6RE9 - chains U and Z of the 31 polymer chains in the assembly; structure by electron microscopy, 3.90 A resolution.

== Chain U ==
Molecule: ATP synthase subunit alpha
Source organism: Polytomella sp. Pringsheim 198.80
Reference sequence: A0ZW40 (A0ZW40_9CHLO); numbering as in UniProt (aligned over 1-562)
Chain sequence (562 residues; row label = number of the first residue in the row):
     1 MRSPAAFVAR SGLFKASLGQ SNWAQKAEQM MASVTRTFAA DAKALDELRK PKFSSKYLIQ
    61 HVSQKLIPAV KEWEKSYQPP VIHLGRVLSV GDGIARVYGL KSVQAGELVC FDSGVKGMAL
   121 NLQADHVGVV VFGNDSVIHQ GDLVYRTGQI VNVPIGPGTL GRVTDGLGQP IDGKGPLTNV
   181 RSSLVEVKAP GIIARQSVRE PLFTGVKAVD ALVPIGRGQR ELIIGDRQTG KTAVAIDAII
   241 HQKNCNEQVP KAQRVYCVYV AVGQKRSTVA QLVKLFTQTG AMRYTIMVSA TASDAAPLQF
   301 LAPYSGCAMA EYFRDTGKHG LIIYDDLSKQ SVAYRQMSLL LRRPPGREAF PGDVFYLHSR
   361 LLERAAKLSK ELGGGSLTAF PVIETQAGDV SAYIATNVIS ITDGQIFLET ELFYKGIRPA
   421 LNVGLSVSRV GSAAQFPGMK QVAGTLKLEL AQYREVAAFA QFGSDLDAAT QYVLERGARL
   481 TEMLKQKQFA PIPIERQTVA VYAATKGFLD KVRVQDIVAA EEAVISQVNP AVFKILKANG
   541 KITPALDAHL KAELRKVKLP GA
Unresolved in the structure: 1-39
Construct notes: conflict Arg266 (Lys in A0ZW40)
Bound ions: Mg2+: Thr232 (together with ATP)
Small-molecule neighbours: ATP (adenosine-5'-triphosphate): Asp226, Arg227, Gln228, Thr229, Gly230, Lys231, Thr232, Ala233, Phe413, Arg418, Pro419, Gln486, Lys487, Gln488

== Chain Z ==
Molecule: ATP synthase subunit beta
Source organism: Polytomella sp. Pringsheim 198.80
Notes: EC 7.1.2.2
Reference sequence: A0ZW41 (A0ZW41_9CHLO); numbering as in UniProt (aligned over 1-574)
Chain sequence (574 residues; each row starts with the number of its first residue):
     1 MALRYAAGLA KNVVQRQGAS LNIARAFAAE PAPAIDAGYV SQVIGPVVDV RFDGELPSIL
    61 SSLEVEGHSV RLVLEVAQHM GDNTVRCIAM DSTDGLVRGQ KVVDTGSPIK VPVGRGTLGR
   121 IMNVIGEPVD EQGPIDAADI WSIHREAPEF TEQSTEQEIL VTGIKVVDLL APYQRGGKIG
   181 LFGGAGVGKT VLIMELINNV AKAHGGFSVF AGVGERTREG NDLYREMIES GVIKLGAERG
   241 NSKCTLVYGQ MNEPPGARAR VALTGLTVAE YFRDIEGQDV LLFVDNIFRF TQANSEVSAL
   301 LGRIPSAVGY QPTLATDLGG LQERITTTTK GSITSVQAVY VPADDLTDPA PATTFAHLDA
   361 TTVLSRSIAE LGIYPAVDPL DSTSRMLNPN VIGAEHYNVA RGVQKVLQDY KNLQDIIAIL
   421 GMDELSEEDK LTVARARKIQ RFLSQPFQVA EVFTGTPGKY VDLADTISGF QGVLTGKYDD
   481 LPEMAFYMVG DIKEVKEKAD KMAKDIASRK EADNKKVSEE LKDIPSLDKL VSEIKEVVIE
   541 EDDGLEEDFK AEALSSETVV LNEEGKSVPL PKKN
Unresolved in the structure: 1-35
Construct notes: conflict Ala350 (Gly in A0ZW41), Leu387 (Arg in A0ZW41)
Bound ions: Mg2+: Thr190, Glu215, Glu219 (together with ADP)
Small-molecule neighbours:
  - ADP (adenosine-5'-diphosphate): Gly184, Ala185, Gly186, Val187, Gly188, Lys189, Thr190, Val191, Tyr374, Pro375, Phe447, Ala450, Phe453, Thr454, Met488
  - ATP (adenosine-5'-triphosphate): Ser384, Arg385, Tyr397

== Chain U / chain Z interface ==
Pairs across the interface (91):
  Leu88(U) - Gly81(Z)
  Ser89(U) - His79(Z)
  Ser89(U) - Met80(Z)
  Ser89(U) - Gly81(Z)
  Val90(U) - Ile59(Z)  hydrophobic
  Val90(U) - Gln78(Z)
  Val90(U) - His79(Z)  hydrogen bond (backbone-backbone)
  Gly91(U) - Gln78(Z)
  Asp92(U) - Gln78(Z)
  Asp92(U) - Arg303(Z)  salt bridge
  Asn134(U) - Glu146(Z)  hydrogen bond
  Asp135(U) - Ile59(Z)
  Ser136(U) - Ser58(Z)
  Ser136(U) - Ile59(Z)
  Ile138(U) - Ile59(Z)
  His139(U) - Ser58(Z)
  His139(U) - His79(Z)
  Gln140(U) - Leu56(Z)
  Gln140(U) - His79(Z)  hydrogen bond (backbone-side chain)
  Gln140(U) - Asn83(Z)
  Ile171(U) - Phe150(Z)
  Ile171(U) - Thr151(Z)
  Asp172(U) - Thr151(Z)
  Arg227(U) - Leu346(Z)
  Arg227(U) - Phe355(Z)
  Arg227(U) - Val363(Z)
  Arg227(U) - Asp381(Z)  salt bridge
  Gln228(U) - Thr383(Z)  hydrogen bond
  Gln228(U) - Arg385(Z)
  Lys265(U) - Glu323(Z)
  Lys265(U) - Ala356(Z)
  Lys265(U) - His357(Z)
  Lys265(U) - Asp359(Z)  salt bridge
  Arg266(U) - Ala147(Z)
  Arg266(U) - Glu149(Z)  hydrogen bond (side chain-backbone)
  Arg266(U) - Phe150(Z)
  Arg266(U) - Gln153(Z)
  Arg266(U) - Glu323(Z)  hydrogen bond (backbone-side chain)
  Val269(U) - Phe150(Z)  hydrophobic
  Ala270(U) - Phe150(Z)
  Ala270(U) - Thr155(Z)
  Gln271(U) - Thr155(Z)
  Gln271(U) - Gln157(Z)
  Val273(U) - Phe150(Z)  hydrophobic
  Lys274(U) - Thr155(Z)
  Ala292(U) - Gly319(Z)
  Ala292(U) - His357(Z)
  Ser293(U) - Ala147(Z)
  Ser293(U) - Gly319(Z)
  Ser293(U) - Glu323(Z)
  Ala296(U) - Thr316(Z)
  Lys329(U) - Ala356(Z)
  Arg335(U) - Ser306(Z)
  Gln336(U) - Pro312(Z)
  Gln336(U) - Thr313(Z)
  Gln336(U) - Thr316(Z)  hydrogen bond
  Leu339(U) - Ile304(Z)  hydrophobic
  Leu339(U) - Pro305(Z)
  Leu339(U) - Ser306(Z)
  Leu339(U) - Pro312(Z)  hydrophobic
  Leu340(U) - Thr313(Z)
  Arg342(U) - Gly302(Z)  hydrogen bond (side chain-backbone)
  Arg342(U) - Ile304(Z)
  Arg343(U) - Ile304(Z)
  Ala349(U) - Pro305(Z)
  Ala349(U) - Ser306(Z)
  Gln386(U) - Leu346(Z)  hydrogen bond (side chain-backbone)
  Gln386(U) - Thr347(Z)
  Glu411(U) - Gln408(Z)
  Tyr414(U) - Leu380(Z)
  Tyr414(U) - Thr383(Z)
  Tyr414(U) - Gln404(Z)
  Tyr414(U) - Lys405(Z)
  Tyr414(U) - Gln408(Z)
  Lys415(U) - Lys405(Z)  hydrogen bond (backbone-side chain)
  Lys415(U) - Gln408(Z)
  Lys415(U) - Asp409(Z)
  Gly416(U) - Arg401(Z)  hydrogen bond (backbone-side chain)
  Arg418(U) - Tyr397(Z)  hydrogen bond
  Arg418(U) - Arg401(Z)
  Arg418(U) - Gln404(Z)  hydrogen bond
  Gln461(U) - Asn412(Z)  hydrogen bond
  Gln461(U) - Leu413(Z)
  Gln461(U) - Asp415(Z)
  Gln461(U) - Asp429(Z)
  Phe462(U) - Ile416(Z)  hydrophobic
  Phe462(U) - Glu424(Z)
  Gly463(U) - Glu428(Z)
  Ser464(U) - Glu424(Z)
  Ser464(U) - Ser426(Z)
  Phe489(U) - Asn388(Z)
Also at the interface, not in a pair above, chain U (57 interface residues in all): Val163, Gly263, Gln264, Ser267, Asp294, Val332, Pro345, Glu348, Glu384, Ala387, Ile417, Lys485, Gln488
Also at the interface, not in a pair above, chain Z (60 interface residues in all): Pro57, Lys178, Ala307, Ala315, Gly320, Ala352, Leu358, Ser382

== In short ==
Chain U and chain Z form an interface of 57 and 60 residues respectively, with 14 hydrogen bonds and 3 salt
bridges. Polar contacts include Asp92(U)-Arg303(Z), Arg227(U)-Asp381(Z) and Lys265(U)-Asp359(Z). ATP is bound
between chain U and chain Z. Chain Z binds ADP.
Here chain U is ATP synthase subunit alpha and chain Z is ATP synthase subunit beta, both from Polytomella sp.
Pringsheim 198.80. Entry 6RE9 (Cryo-EM structure of Polytomella F-ATP synthase, Rotary substate 2D,
monomer-masked refinement) was determined by electron microscopy together with 6RD4, 6RD5, 6RD6, 6RD7, 6RD8,
6RD9 and 46 further entries from the same study.
